1D6Y - chains A and B; structure by X-ray diffraction, 2.40 A resolution.

# Chain A (and B)
Protein: Copper amine oxidase
From: Escherichia coli
Notes: EC 1.4.3.6; chain B of this document is another copy of the same molecule, construct and numbering; everything in this record applies to it too
UniProt: P46883 (AMO_ECOLI); residues 1-727 here correspond to UniProt positions 31-757 (UniProt number = residue number + 30)
Sequence (727 residues; numbered 1 to 727; the number before each row is that of its first residue):
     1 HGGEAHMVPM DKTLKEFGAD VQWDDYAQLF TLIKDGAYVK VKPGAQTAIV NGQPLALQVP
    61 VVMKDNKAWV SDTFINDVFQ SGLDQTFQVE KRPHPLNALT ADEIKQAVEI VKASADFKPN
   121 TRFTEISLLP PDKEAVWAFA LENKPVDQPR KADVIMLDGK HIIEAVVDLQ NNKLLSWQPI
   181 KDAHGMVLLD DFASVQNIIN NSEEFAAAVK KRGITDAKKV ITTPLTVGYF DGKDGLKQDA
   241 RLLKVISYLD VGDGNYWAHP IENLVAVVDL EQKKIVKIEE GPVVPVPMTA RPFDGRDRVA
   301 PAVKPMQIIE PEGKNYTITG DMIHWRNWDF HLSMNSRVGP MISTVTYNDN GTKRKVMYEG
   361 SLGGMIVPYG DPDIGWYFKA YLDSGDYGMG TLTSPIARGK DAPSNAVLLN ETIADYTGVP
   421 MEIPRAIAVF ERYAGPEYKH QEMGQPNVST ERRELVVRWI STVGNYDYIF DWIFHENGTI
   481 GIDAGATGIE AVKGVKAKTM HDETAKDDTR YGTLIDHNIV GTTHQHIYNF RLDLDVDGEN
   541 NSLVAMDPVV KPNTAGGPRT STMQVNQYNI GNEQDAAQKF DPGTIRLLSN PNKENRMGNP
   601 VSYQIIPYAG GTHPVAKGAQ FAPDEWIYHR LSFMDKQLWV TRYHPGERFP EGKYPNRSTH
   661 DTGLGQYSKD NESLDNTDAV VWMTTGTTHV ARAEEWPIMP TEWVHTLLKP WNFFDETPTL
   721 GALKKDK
Unresolved in the structure: 1-6, 725-727 (chain B: 1-5, 726-727)
Construct notes: modified residue (466)
Modified / non-standard residues: Y466 (3-amino-6-hydroxy-tyrosine; TYQ)
Metal / ion sites: Cu ion: H524, H526, H689; Ca2+ site 1: D533, L534, D535, D678, A679; Ca2+ site 2: E573, Y667
Ligand contacts:
  - phenylacetaldehyde (HY1): F192, T223, P224, L225, W257, Y381, D383, Y387, V463, G464, N465, Y466
  - nitric oxide (NO): Y466, E490, H524, H526, H689
  - 2-phenylethylamine (PEA): D102, E103, Q106, L169
Curated features (UniProtKB/Swiss-Prot):
  - active site: D383 (Proton acceptor)
  - binding site (substrate): Y381 to L392, V463 to N465, D467, Y468
  - binding site (Cu cation): H524, H526, H689
  - binding site (Ca(2+)): D533, L534, D535, E573, Y667, D670, E672, D678, A679
  - binding site (Mn(2+)): D533, D535, D678

# How chain A and chain B interact
Contacting residue pairs (334):
  D24(A) with K40(B), salt bridge
  Y26(A) with L29(B), hydrophobic; K40(B); V41(B); K42(B), hydrogen bond (side chain-backbone); A45(B); T47(B), hydrogen bond (side chain-backbone); A48(B); I49(B), hydrophobic
  A27(A) with L29(B), hydrophobic
  L29(A) with Y26(B), hydrophobic; A27(B), hydrophobic
  K40(A) with D24(B), salt bridge; Y26(B)
  V41(A) with Y26(B)
  K42(A) with Y26(B), hydrogen bond (backbone-side chain)
  A45(A) with Y26(B)
  T47(A) with Y26(B), hydrogen bond (backbone-side chain)
  A48(A) with Y26(B)
  I49(A) with Y26(B), hydrophobic
  F230(A) with P558(B), hydrophobic
  K233(A) with P558(B)
  Y256(A) with E442(B), hydrogen bond
  W257(A) with E442(B), hydrogen bond
  R291(A) with R596(B)
  F293(A) with H440(B); V448(B)
  D294(A) with V448(B)
  R296(A) with K724(B)
  D297(A) with A722(B); L723(B); K724(B), hydrogen bond (backbone-backbone)
  R298(A) with E716(B), salt bridge; L720(B); G721(B), hydrogen bond (side chain-backbone); A722(B); L723(B); K724(B)
  V299(A) with A722(B), hydrogen bond (backbone-backbone); K724(B)
  V303(A) with N315(B); R326(B); R453(B)
  K304(A) with E312(B), hydrogen bond (side chain-backbone); G313(B); K314(B), hydrogen bond (side chain-backbone); N315(B)
  P305(A) with E310(B); P311(B); E312(B)
  M306(A) with I309(B); E310(B); N405(B); E431(B); R453(B)
  Q307(A) with Q307(B); I308(B); I309(B), hydrogen bond (backbone-backbone)
  I308(A) with Q307(B)
  I309(A) with P305(B); M306(B); Q307(B), hydrogen bond (backbone-backbone)
  E310(A) with P305(B); M306(B)
  E312(A) with K304(B), hydrogen bond (backbone-side chain); P305(B)
  G313(A) with K304(B)
  K314(A) with K304(B), hydrogen bond (backbone-side chain)
  N315(A) with V303(B); K304(B)
  R326(A) with V303(B)
  Y369(A) with R559(B), hydrogen bond (backbone-side chain); M563(B)
  G370(A) with R559(B); T562(B); M563(B), hydrogen bond (backbone-backbone)
  D371(A) with R559(B)
  P372(A) with N553(B); A555(B), hydrophobic; T562(B)
  Y377(A) with P558(B), hydrophobic; R559(B), hydrogen bond (backbone-side chain)
  S394(A) with Q441(B)
  A397(A) with N447(B)
  G399(A) with E451(B)
  K400(A) with Y433(B), hydrogen bond (backbone-side chain); P436(B); S449(B), hydrogen bond (side chain-backbone)
  D401(A) with Y433(B), hydrogen bond (backbone-side chain); P436(B); K439(B), salt bridge; S449(B), hydrogen bond
  A402(A) with Y433(B), hydrogen bond (backbone-side chain)
  P403(A) with Y433(B)
  N405(A) with M306(B)
  E431(A) with M306(B)
  Y433(A) with K400(B), hydrogen bond (side chain-backbone); D401(B); A402(B), hydrogen bond (side chain-backbone); P403(B); R458(B)
  G435(A) with R458(B)
  P436(A) with K400(B); D401(B); R458(B); I469(B), hydrophobic; T701(B), hydrogen bond (backbone-side chain)
  E437(A) with P700(B); T701(B), hydrogen bond (backbone-backbone)
  Y438(A) with T487(B); I698(B), hydrophobic; M699(B); P700(B), hydrophobic; T701(B)
  K439(A) with D401(B), salt bridge; I460(B); D467(B); T487(B), hydrogen bond (backbone-side chain); G488(B), hydrogen bond (backbone-backbone)
  H440(A) with F293(B); G464(B); N465(B); D467(B), salt bridge; I489(B)
  Q441(A) with S394(B); T462(B); D467(B), hydrogen bond (backbone-side chain)
  E442(A) with Y256(B), hydrogen bond; W257(B), hydrogen bond
  M443(A) with L392(B), hydrophobic
  N447(A) with A397(B)
  V448(A) with F293(B), hydrophobic; D294(B)
  S449(A) with K400(B); D401(B), hydrogen bond
  E451(A) with G399(B)
  R452(A) with P700(B); T701(B), hydrogen bond (side chain-backbone)
  R453(A) with M306(B)
  R458(A) with Y433(B)
  I460(A) with K439(B)
  T462(A) with Q441(B)
  G464(A) with H440(B)
  N465(A) with H440(B)
  D467(A) with K439(B); H440(B), salt bridge; Q441(B), hydrogen bond (side chain-backbone)
  I469(A) with P436(B), hydrophobic
  N477(A) with P700(B)
  T487(A) with Y438(B); K439(B), hydrogen bond (side chain-backbone)
  G488(A) with K439(B), hydrogen bond (backbone-backbone)
  I489(A) with H440(B)
  K498(A) with M597(B)
  T499(A) with R596(B); M597(B)
  M500(A) with M597(B), hydrogen bond (backbone-backbone); G598(B); N599(B)
  H501(A) with E594(B), salt bridge
  R510(A) with M563(B); Q564(B)
  Y511(A) with T562(B); M563(B); Q564(B)
  L514(A) with M597(B); N599(B)
  I515(A) with M597(B)
  D516(A) with R596(B), salt bridge; M597(B)
  H517(A) with R596(B), hydrogen bond (side chain-backbone); M597(B)
  P548(A) with Q620(B)
  V550(A) with Q620(B); A622(B)
  N553(A) with P372(B)
  A555(A) with P372(B), hydrophobic
  P558(A) with F230(B), hydrophobic; K233(B); Y377(B), hydrophobic
  R559(A) with Y369(B), hydrogen bond (side chain-backbone); G370(B); D371(B); Y377(B), hydrogen bond (side chain-backbone); F621(B); E625(B), salt bridge
  T560(A) with A622(B); D624(B), hydrogen bond; E625(B), hydrogen bond (backbone-side chain)
  S561(A) with F621(B); A622(B), hydrogen bond (side chain-backbone); E625(B), hydrogen bond
  T562(A) with G370(B); P372(B); Y511(B)
  M563(A) with P368(B); Y369(B); G370(B), hydrogen bond (backbone-backbone); Y511(B); Q525(B); Q620(B); F621(B), hydrophobic
  Q564(A) with R510(B); Y511(B)
  D581(A) with K617(B), salt bridge
  P582(A) with Y608(B); P614(B); V615(B), hydrogen bond (backbone-backbone)
  G583(A) with V615(B)
  I585(A) with P614(B), hydrophobic
  E594(A) with H501(B), salt bridge
  N595(A) with A693(B)
  R596(A) with R291(B); T499(B); D516(B), salt bridge; H517(B), hydrogen bond
  M597(A) with K498(B); T499(B); M500(B), hydrogen bond (backbone-backbone); L514(B); I515(B); D516(B); H517(B); A693(B), hydrophobic
  G598(A) with M500(B); H501(B)
  N599(A) with M500(B); L514(B)
  Y608(A) with Y608(B), hydrophobic
  A609(A) with G610(B); G611(B), hydrogen bond (backbone-backbone)
  G610(A) with A609(B); G610(B)
  G611(A) with A609(B), hydrogen bond (backbone-backbone)
  T612(A) with L707(B); K709(B), hydrogen bond (backbone-side chain)
  H613(A) with K709(B)
  P614(A) with P582(B); I585(B), hydrophobic; Q604(B)
  V615(A) with P582(B), hydrogen bond (backbone-backbone); G583(B)
  K617(A) with D581(B), salt bridge
  Q620(A) with V550(B); M563(B)
  F621(A) with V550(B); R559(B); S561(B); M563(B), hydrophobic
  A622(A) with T560(B); S561(B), hydrogen bond (backbone-side chain)
  D624(A) with T560(B), hydrogen bond
  E625(A) with R559(B), salt bridge; T560(B), hydrogen bond (side chain-backbone); S561(B), hydrogen bond
  V690(A) with I585(B), hydrophobic; W711(B)
  A691(A) with W711(B)
  R692(A) with K709(B); P710(B), hydrogen bond (side chain-backbone); N712(B)
  A693(A) with N595(B); N712(B), hydrogen bond (backbone-side chain); F714(B); D715(B); E716(B); T717(B)
  E694(A) with P710(B); W711(B); N712(B), hydrogen bond (side chain-backbone); F713(B), hydrogen bond (side chain-backbone); F714(B), hydrogen bond (side chain-backbone); E716(B); T717(B); P718(B)
  E695(A) with T717(B)
  W696(A) with E716(B); T717(B), hydrogen bond (backbone-backbone)
  P697(A) with T717(B); L720(B), hydrophobic
  I698(A) with Y438(B), hydrophobic; H440(B); T717(B), hydrogen bond (backbone-side chain); L720(B), hydrophobic
  M699(A) with Y438(B)
  P700(A) with E437(B); Y438(B), hydrophobic; R452(B); N477(B)
  T701(A) with P436(B), hydrogen bond (side chain-backbone); E437(B), hydrogen bond (backbone-backbone); Y438(B); R452(B), hydrogen bond (backbone-side chain)
  E702(A) with K709(B), salt bridge
  L707(A) with T612(B)
  K709(A) with T612(B), hydrogen bond (side chain-backbone); R692(B); E702(B), salt bridge
  P710(A) with R692(B), hydrogen bond (backbone-side chain); E694(B)
  W711(A) with V690(B); A691(B); R692(B); E694(B)
  N712(A) with R692(B); A693(B), hydrogen bond (side chain-backbone); E694(B), hydrogen bond (backbone-side chain)
  F713(A) with E694(B), hydrogen bond (backbone-side chain)
  F714(A) with A693(B); E694(B), hydrogen bond (backbone-side chain)
  D715(A) with A693(B)
  E716(A) with R298(B), salt bridge; A693(B); E694(B); W696(B)
  T717(A) with A693(B); E694(B); W696(B), hydrogen bond (backbone-backbone); P697(B); I698(B), hydrogen bond (side chain-backbone)
  P718(A) with E694(B)
  L720(A) with F293(B); R298(B); P697(B), hydrophobic
  G721(A) with R298(B), hydrogen bond (backbone-side chain)
  A722(A) with R298(B); V299(B), hydrogen bond (backbone-backbone)
  L723(A) with D297(B); R298(B); V299(B)
  K724(A) with R296(B), hydrogen bond (side chain-backbone); D297(B), hydrogen bond (backbone-backbone); R298(B); V299(B)
Other interface residues (no listed pair), chain A (171 interface residues in all): F192, D234, P311, P368, D373, W376, P395, T450, T513, T523, H524, Q525, M546, V549, G556, V565, T584, Q604, I606, T688, W703
Other interface residues (no listed pair), chain B (170 interface residues in all): L189, F192, D234, P292, D373, W376, P395, G435, M443, T450, T513, T523, H524, P548, G556, I606, H613, T688, E695, W703

# Summary
Chain A and chain B form an interface of 171 and 170 residues respectively; the contacts include 79 hydrogen
bonds and 18 salt bridges. Polar contacts include D24(A)-K40(B), R298(A)-E716(B) and D401(A)-K439(B). Chain A
binds phenylacetaldehyde, nitric oxide and 2-phenylethylamine.
Both chains are Copper amine oxidase (Escherichia coli). Entry 1D6Y (Crystal structure of E. coli
copper-containing amine oxidase anaerobically reduced with beta-phenylethylamine and complexed with nitric
...) was determined by X-ray diffraction (same publication as 1D6U and 1D6Z).
